9BW1 - chains H and J of the 24 polymer chains in the assembly; structure by electron microscopy, 3.65 A resolution.

[Chain H]
Molecule: Target_val
Sequence (69 nucleotides; each row starts with the number of its first residue; numbers below 1 keep their minus sign (DC-7 is residue -7)):
    -7 CCTTACAAGC AGGATGTCAT CAGTTCGAGT CTGGTACTGC CCAGTAGTGA TCTTATTTCA
    53 TTATGGTGA
Disordered / not traced: -7 to 9

[Chain J]
Name: TnsD
Source organism: Peltigera membranacea
UniProt: A0A235IGG7 (A0A235IGG7_9NOSO); numbering as in UniProt (aligned over 1-462)
Amino-acid sequence (462 residues; row label = number of the first residue in the row):
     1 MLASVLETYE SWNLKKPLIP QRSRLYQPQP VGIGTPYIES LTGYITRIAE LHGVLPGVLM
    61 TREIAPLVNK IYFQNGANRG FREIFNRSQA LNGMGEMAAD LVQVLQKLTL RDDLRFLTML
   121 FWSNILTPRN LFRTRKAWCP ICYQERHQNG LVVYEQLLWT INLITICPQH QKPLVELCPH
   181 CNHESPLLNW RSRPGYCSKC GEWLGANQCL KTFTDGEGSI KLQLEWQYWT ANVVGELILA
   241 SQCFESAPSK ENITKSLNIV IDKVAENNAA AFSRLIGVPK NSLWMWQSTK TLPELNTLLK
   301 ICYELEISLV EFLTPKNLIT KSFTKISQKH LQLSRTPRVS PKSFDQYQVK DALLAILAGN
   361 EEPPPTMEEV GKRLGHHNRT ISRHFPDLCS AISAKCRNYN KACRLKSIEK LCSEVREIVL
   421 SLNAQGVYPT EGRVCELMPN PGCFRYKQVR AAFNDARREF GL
Metal / ion sites: Zn2+ site 1: Cys139, Cys142, Cys167, His170; Zn2+ site 2: Cys178, Cys181, Cys197, Cys200

[How chain H and chain J interact]
Pairs across the interface (56; chain H residue first):
  DA14(H) - Ala270(J)  phosphate contact
  DA14(H) - Arg274(J)  salt bridge to the phosphate
  DA14(H) - Lys280(J)  sugar contact
  DG15(H) - Asn267(J)  phosphate contact
  DG15(H) - Asn268(J)  phosphate contact
  DG15(H) - Ala269(J)  hydrogen bond to the phosphate
  DG15(H) - Ala270(J)  phosphate contact
  DG15(H) - Lys280(J)  hydrogen bond to the base
  DT16(H) - Trp284(J)  hydrogen bond to the phosphate
  DT17(H) - Asn281(J)  base contact
  DT17(H) - Trp284(J)  phosphate contact
  DC18(H) - Asn281(J)  base contact
  DA20(H) - Arg338(J)  base contact
  DA20(H) - Lys342(J)  phosphate contact
  DA20(H) - Phe344(J)  phosphate contact
  DA20(H) - Gln346(J)  phosphate contact
  DG21(H) - Arg129(J)  base contact
  DG21(H) - Arg338(J)  sugar contact
  DG21(H) - Lys342(J)  salt bridge to the phosphate
  DG21(H) - Thr380(J)  hydrogen bond to the phosphate
  DT22(H) - Arg129(J)  hydrogen bond to the base
  DT22(H) - Val339(J)  phosphate contact
  DT22(H) - His377(J)  salt bridge to the phosphate
  DT22(H) - Arg379(J)  base contact
  DC23(H) - Arg129(J)  hydrogen bond to the sugar
  DC23(H) - Asn130(J)  phosphate contact
  DT24(H) - Pro128(J)  sugar contact
  DT24(H) - Asn130(J)  phosphate contact
  DG25(H) - Gln89(J)  phosphate contact
  DG25(H) - Ala90(J)  phosphate contact
  DG26(H) - Gly95(J)  phosphate contact
  DG26(H) - Glu96(J)  hydrogen bond to the phosphate
  DG26(H) - Met97(J)  hydrogen bond to the phosphate
  DT27(H) - Lys70(J)  phosphate contact
  DT27(H) - Tyr72(J)  hydrogen bond to the phosphate
  DA28(H) - Ile71(J)  phosphate contact
  DA28(H) - Tyr72(J)  hydrogen bond to the phosphate
  DA28(H) - Glu83(J)  base contact
  DC29(H) - Asn75(J)  phosphate contact
  DC29(H) - Glu83(J)  hydrogen bond to the base
  DT30(H) - Arg79(J)  base contact
  DT30(H) - Lys401(J)  phosphate contact
  DT30(H) - Arg404(J)  salt bridge to the phosphate
  DG31(H) - Arg404(J)  salt bridge to the phosphate
  DG31(H) - Tyr446(J)  hydrogen bond to the phosphate
  DC32(H) - Asn440(J)  hydrogen bond to the phosphate
  DC32(H) - Gly442(J)  sugar contact
  DC32(H) - Arg445(J)  base contact
  DC32(H) - Tyr446(J)  base contact
  DC33(H) - Glu431(J)  base contact
  DC33(H) - Asn440(J)  phosphate contact
  DC33(H) - Pro441(J)  base contact
  DC33(H) - Gly442(J)  phosphate contact
  DC33(H) - Phe444(J)  base contact
  DC33(H) - Arg445(J)  base contact
  DC33(H) - Arg450(J)  base contact
Also at the interface, not in a pair above, chain H (20 interface residues in all): DC34
Also at the interface, not in a pair above, chain J (47 interface residues in all): Arg87, Ala98, Ser340, His376, Arg383, His384, Cys443

[Summary]
Chain H and chain J form an interface of 20 and 47 residues respectively; the contacts include 13 hydrogen
bonds and 5 salt bridges. Among the polar pairs are DG15(H)-Lys280(J), DT22(H)-Arg129(J) and DC29(H)-Glu83(J).
Cys139(J), Cys142(J), Cys167(J) and His170(J) coordinate Zn2+ site 1.
Chain H is Target_val and chain J is TnsD (Peltigera membranacea); the structure, TnsABCD-DNA transpososome,
was determined by electron microscopy, deposited together with 8V32.
